Entry 7DAE (X-ray diffraction, 2.39 A resolution); this record covers chains A and E of the 6 polymer chains in the assembly.

Chain A:
Protein: Tubulin alpha-1B chain
Organism: Sus scrofa
Reference sequence: Q2XVP4 (TBA1B_PIG); numbering as in UniProt (aligned over 1-451)
Amino-acid sequence (451 residues; numbered 1 to 451; the number before each row is that of its first residue):
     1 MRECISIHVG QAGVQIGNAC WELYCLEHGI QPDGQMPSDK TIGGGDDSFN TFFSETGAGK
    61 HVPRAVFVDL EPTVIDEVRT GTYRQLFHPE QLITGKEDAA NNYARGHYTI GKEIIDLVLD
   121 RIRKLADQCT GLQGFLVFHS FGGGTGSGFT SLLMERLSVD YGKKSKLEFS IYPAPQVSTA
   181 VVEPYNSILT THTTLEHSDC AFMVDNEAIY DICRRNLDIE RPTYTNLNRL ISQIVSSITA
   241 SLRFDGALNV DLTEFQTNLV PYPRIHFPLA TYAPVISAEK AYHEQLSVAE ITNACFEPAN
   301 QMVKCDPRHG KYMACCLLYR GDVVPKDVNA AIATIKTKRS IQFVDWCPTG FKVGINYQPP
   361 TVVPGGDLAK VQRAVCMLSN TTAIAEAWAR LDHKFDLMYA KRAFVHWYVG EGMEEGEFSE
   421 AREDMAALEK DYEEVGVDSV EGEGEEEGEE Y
Unresolved in the structure: 440-451
Curated features (UniProtKB/Swiss-Prot):
  - motif: Met-1 to Cys-4 (MREC motif)
  - active site: Glu-254
  - binding site (GTP): Gly-10, Gln-11, Ala-12, Gln-15, Glu-71, Ala-99, Ser-140, Gly-143, Gly-144, Thr-145, Gly-146, Thr-179, Glu-183, Asn-206, Tyr-224, Asn-228, Leu-252
  - binding site (Mg(2+)): Glu-71
  - site: Tyr-451 (Involved in polymerization)
  - modified residue: Lys-40 (N6,N6,N6-trimethyllysine), Ser-48 (Phosphoserine), Ser-232 (Phosphoserine), Tyr-282 (3'-nitrotyrosine), Arg-339 (Omega-N-methylarginine), Ser-439 (Phosphoserine), Glu-443 (5-glutamyl polyglutamate), Glu-445 (5-glutamyl polyglutamate), Tyr-451 (3'-nitrotyrosine)
  - cross-link (Glycyl lysine isopeptide (Lys-Gly)): Lys-326 (interchain with G-Cter in ubiquitin), Lys-370 (interchain with G-Cter in ubiquitin)
Metal / ion sites: Ca2+: Asp-39, Thr-41, Gly-44, Glu-55
Residues lining bound ligands: GTP (guanosine-5'-triphosphate): Gly-10, Gln-11, Ala-12, Gln-15, Ile-16, Asp-69, Asp-98, Ala-99, Ala-100, Asn-101, Asn-102, Ser-140, Gly-142, Gly-143, Gly-144, Thr-145, Gly-146, Ile-171, Pro-173, Val-177, Ser-178, Thr-179, Glu-183, Asn-206, Tyr-224, Leu-227, Asn-228, Ile-231

Chain E:
Protein: Stathmin-4
Organism: Mus musculus
Reference sequence: P63042 (STMN4_MOUSE); residues 5-145 here correspond to UniProt positions 49-189 (UniProt number = residue number + 44)
Amino-acid sequence (143 residues; numbered 3 to 145; the number before each row is that of its first residue):
     3 MADMEVIELN KCTSGQSFEV ILKPPSFDGV PEFNASLPRR RDPSLEEIQK KLEAAEERRK
    63 YQEAELLKHL AEKREHEREV IQKAIEENNN FIKMAKEKLA QKMESNKENR EAHLAAMLER
   123 LQEKDKHAEE VRKNKELKEE ASR
Unresolved in the structure: 3-5, 29-43, 145
Sequence notes: initiating methionine (3); expression tag (4)

How chain A and chain E interact:
Residue-residue contacts (64; chain A residue first):
  His-107(A) with Lys-53(E), hydrogen bond; Leu-54(E)
  Tyr-108(A) with Lys-53(E); Leu-54(E), hydrophobic; Ala-57(E), hydrophobic; Arg-61(E)
  Thr-109(A) with Arg-61(E), hydrogen bond
  Lys-112(A) with Leu-54(E); Glu-58(E), salt bridge
  Leu-152(A) with Leu-54(E), hydrophobic
  Glu-155(A) with Ile-50(E); Lys-53(E), salt bridge
  Arg-156(A) with Leu-47(E); Gln-51(E)
  Ser-158(A) with Asp-44(E)
  Val-159(A) with Pro-45(E); Leu-47(E)
  His-197(A) with Asp-44(E); Pro-45(E)
  Asp-245(A) with Cys-14(E); Ser-16(E)
  Ala-247(A) with Asn-12(E); Ser-19(E)
  Leu-248(A) with Ser-19(E)
  Pro-325(A) with Gln-18(E); Phe-20(E), hydrophobic
  Asn-329(A) with Met-6(E); Val-8(E); Phe-20(E); Val-22(E)
  Ile-332(A) with Val-22(E), hydrophobic
  Lys-336(A) with Leu-24(E)
  Asp-345(A) with Pro-27(E); Ser-28(E)
  Trp-346(A) with Pro-27(E)
  Cys-347(A) with Pro-27(E)
  Pro-348(A) with Lys-25(E); Pro-27(E)
  Thr-349(A) with Ile-23(E); Leu-24(E), hydrogen bond (backbone-backbone); Lys-25(E), hydrogen bond (backbone-backbone)
  Gly-350(A) with Val-22(E)
  Phe-351(A) with Glu-21(E); Val-22(E), hydrogen bond (backbone-backbone)
  Lys-352(A) with Phe-20(E); Glu-21(E)
  Val-353(A) with Ser-19(E); Phe-20(E), hydrogen bond (backbone-backbone)
  Gly-354(A) with Gln-18(E)
  Ile-355(A) with Gly-17(E); Gln-18(E), hydrogen bond (backbone-backbone)
  Asn-356(A) with Ser-16(E)
  Tyr-357(A) with Thr-15(E); Ser-16(E), hydrogen bond (backbone-backbone); Gly-17(E); Gln-18(E), hydrogen bond
  Val-409(A) with Gln-64(E), hydrogen bond (backbone-side chain)
  Gly-410(A) with Arg-61(E); Gln-64(E)
  Glu-411(A) with Arg-61(E), hydrogen bond (backbone-side chain)
  Gly-412(A) with Ala-57(E); Arg-60(E), hydrogen bond (backbone-side chain); Arg-61(E)
  Glu-414(A) with Arg-60(E), salt bridge
Interface residues without a listed pair, chain A (39 interface residues in all): Glu-196, Gly-246, Val-328, Ala-333
Interface residues without a listed pair, chain E (33 interface residues in all): Leu-11, Pro-26, Ser-46, Glu-55

Overview:
Chain A and chain E form an interface of 39 and 33 residues respectively; the contacts include 12 hydrogen
bonds and 3 salt bridges. Polar contacts include Lys-112(A)/Glu-58(E), Glu-155(A)/Lys-53(E) and
Glu-414(A)/Arg-60(E). Bound to chain A: GTP.
Here chain A is Tubulin alpha-1B chain (Sus scrofa) and chain E is Stathmin-4 (Mus musculus). Entry 7DAE (EPB
in complex with tubulin) was determined by X-ray diffraction (same publication as 7DAD and 7DAF).
